9BKO - chain A; structure by X-ray diffraction, 1.44 A resolution.

== Chain A ==
Protein: Dihydroorotate dehydrogenase (quinone), mitochondrial
From: Homo sapiens
Notes: EC 1.3.5.2
Reference sequence: Q02127 (PYRD_HUMAN); residues 31-396 here correspond to UniProt positions 30-395 (UniProt number = residue number - 1)
Chain sequence (367 residues; numbered 30 to 396; the number before each row is that of its first residue):
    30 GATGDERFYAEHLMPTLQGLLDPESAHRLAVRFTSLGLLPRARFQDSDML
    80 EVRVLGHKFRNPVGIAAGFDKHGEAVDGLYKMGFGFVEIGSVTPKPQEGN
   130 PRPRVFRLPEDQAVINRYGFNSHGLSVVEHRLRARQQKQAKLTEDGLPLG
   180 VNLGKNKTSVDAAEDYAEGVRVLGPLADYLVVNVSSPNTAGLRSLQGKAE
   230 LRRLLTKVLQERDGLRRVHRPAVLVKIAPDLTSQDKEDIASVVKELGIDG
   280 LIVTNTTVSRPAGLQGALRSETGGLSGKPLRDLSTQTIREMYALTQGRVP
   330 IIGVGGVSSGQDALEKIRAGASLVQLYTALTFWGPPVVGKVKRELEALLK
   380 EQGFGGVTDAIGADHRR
Not modelled in the structure: 30
Construct notes: expression tag (30)
Small-molecule neighbours:
  - A1AQL ((2P,6P)-6-[4-ethyl-3-(hydroxymethyl)-5-oxo-4,5-dihydro-1H-1,2,4-triazol-1-yl]-7-fluoro-2-(2-methylphenyl)-4-[(2R)-1,1,1-trifluoropropan-2-yl]isoquinolin-1(2H)-one): Tyr38, Met43, Leu46, Gln47, Leu50, Pro52, Ala55, His56, Leu58, Ala59, Phe62, Thr63, Leu67, Leu68, Pro69, Phe98, Met111, Val134, Arg136, Val143, Tyr356, Leu359, Thr360, Gly363, Pro364
  - FMN (flavin mononucleotide): Ala95, Ala96, Gly97, Lys100, Gly119, Ser120, Val143, Asn145, Tyr147, Phe149, Asn181, Asn212, Lys255, Thr283, Asn284, Thr285, Ser305, Gly306, Leu309, Val333, Gly334, Gly335, Val336, Gln354, Leu355, Tyr356, Thr357
  - orotic acid (ORO): Lys100, Asn145, Arg146, Tyr147, Gly148, Phe149, Asn212, Ser215, Pro216, Asn217, Asn284, Thr285
UniProt features mapped onto this chain:
  - active site: Ser215 (Nucleophile)
  - binding site (FMN): Ala96 to Lys100, Ser120, Asn181, Asn212, Lys255, Thr283, Gly306, Gly335, Tyr356, Thr357
  - binding site (substrate): Lys100, Asn145 to Phe149, Asn212 to Asn217, Asn284, Thr285

== Summary ==
Ligands of chain A: flavin mononucleotide, orotic acid and compound A1AQL. From UniProt: active-site residue
Ser215, 14 FMN-binding residues and 14 substrate-binding residues.
Chain A is Dihydroorotate dehydrogenase (quinone), mitochondrial (Homo sapiens); the structure, DHODH in
complex with Ligand 26, was determined by X-ray diffraction together with 9BKM and 9BKN from the same study.
